6S3S - chains B and C of the 10 polymer chains in the assembly; structure by electron microscopy, 4.10 A resolution (low resolution: residue-level contacts below are approximate; hydrogen-bond / salt-bridge calls are withheld).

Chain B (and C):
Protein: Flagellar biosynthetic protein FliP
Organism: Vibrio mimicus CAIM 602
Notes: chain C of this document is another copy of the same molecule, construct and numbering; everything in this record applies to it too
UniProt: A0A2J9UXT5 (A0A2J9UXT5_VIBMI); residue numbers follow UniProt; this construct covers 1-299
Chain sequence (299 residues; each row starts with the number of its first residue):
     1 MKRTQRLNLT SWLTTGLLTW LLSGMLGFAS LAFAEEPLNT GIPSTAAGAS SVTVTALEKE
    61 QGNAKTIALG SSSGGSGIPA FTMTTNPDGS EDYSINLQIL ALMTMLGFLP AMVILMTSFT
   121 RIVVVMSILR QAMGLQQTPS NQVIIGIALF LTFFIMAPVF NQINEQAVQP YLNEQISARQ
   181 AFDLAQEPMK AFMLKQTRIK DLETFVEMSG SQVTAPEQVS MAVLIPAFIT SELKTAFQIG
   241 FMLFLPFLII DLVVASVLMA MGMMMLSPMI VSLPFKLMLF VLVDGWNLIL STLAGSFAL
Disordered / not traced: 1-104 (chain C: 1-103)

Interface between chain B and chain C:
Pairs across the interface - 57 pairs, chain B then chain C:
  Pro-110(B) with Thr-104(C)
  Leu-135(B) with Gln-131(C)
  Thr-138(B) with Ser-127(C)
  Gln-142(B) with Ala-111(C)
  Val-143(B) with Leu-115(C)
  Ile-145(B) with Phe-108(C)
  Gly-146(B) with Ala-111(C); Leu-115(C)
  Ile-147(B) with Leu-115(C); Ile-229(C)
  Leu-149(B) with Phe-108(C); Met-112(C)
  Phe-150(B) with Ile-225(C)
  Phe-154(B) with Phe-205(C); Ser-209(C); Ala-222(C); Pro-226(C)
  Gly-262(B) with Met-259(C); Met-264(C)
  Met-263(B) with Ala-255(C); Ser-256(C)
  Met-264(B) with Met-264(C); Met-265(C)
  Met-265(B) with Met-264(C); Met-265(C); Ser-267(C); Pro-268(C)
  Leu-266(B) with Ala-255(C); Met-269(C)
  Ser-267(B) with Met-269(C)
  Met-269(B) with Gln-131(C)
  Ile-270(B) with Gln-131(C); Phe-244(C); Met-269(C)
  Val-271(B) with Leu-248(C)
  Leu-273(B) with Gln-131(C); Phe-244(C)
  Pro-274(B) with Phe-241(C); Phe-244(C); Leu-248(C)
  Leu-277(B) with Ile-128(C); Phe-237(C)
  Phe-280(B) with Phe-237(C)
  Val-281(B) with Lys-234(C); Gln-238(C)
  Asp-284(B) with Lys-200(C); Asp-201(C); Lys-234(C)
  Trp-286(B) with Thr-230(C); Leu-233(C); Lys-234(C); Phe-237(C)
  Asn-287(B) with Asp-201(C); Thr-204(C); Thr-230(C)
  Ser-291(B) with Met-208(C)
  Gly-295(B) with Met-208(C)
Also at the interface, not in a pair above, chain B (36 interface residues in all): Val-113, Leu-151, Met-261, Met-278, Leu-290, Ala-294
Also at the interface, not in a pair above, chain C (41 interface residues in all): Ile-114, Thr-120, Val-123, Ala-132, Ile-145, Asp-251, Leu-252

In short:
The interface between chain B and chain C involves 36 residues on one side and 41 on the other.
Chain B and chain C are both Flagellar biosynthetic protein FliP (Vibrio mimicus CAIM 602); the structure,
Structure of the FliPQR complex from the flagellar type 3 secretion system of Vibrio mimicus, was determined
by electron microscopy together with 6S3L and 6S3R from the same study.
